Entry 6PIG (electron microscopy, 3.50 A resolution); this record covers chains F and H of the 11 polymer chains in the assembly.

# Chain F
Name: cas7 type I-F CRISPR-associated protein Csy3
Source organism: Vibrio cholerae
Sequence (343 residues; row label = number of the first residue in the row; note: 8 numbers in that range are skipped by the numbering (no residue carries them; nothing is unmodelled there)):
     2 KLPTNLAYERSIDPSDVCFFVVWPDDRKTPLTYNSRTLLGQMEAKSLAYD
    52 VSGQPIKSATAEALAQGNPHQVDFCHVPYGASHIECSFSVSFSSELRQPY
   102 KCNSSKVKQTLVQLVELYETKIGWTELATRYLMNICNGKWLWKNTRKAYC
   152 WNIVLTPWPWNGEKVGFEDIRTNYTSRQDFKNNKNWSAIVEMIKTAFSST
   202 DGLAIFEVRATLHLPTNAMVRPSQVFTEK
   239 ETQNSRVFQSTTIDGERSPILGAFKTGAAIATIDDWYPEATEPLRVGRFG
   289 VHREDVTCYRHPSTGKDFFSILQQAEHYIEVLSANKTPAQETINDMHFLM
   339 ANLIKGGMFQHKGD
Not modelled in the structure: 44-69, 239-242, 350-352

# Chain H
Name: type I-F CRISPR-associated endoribonuclease Cas6/Csy4
Source organism: Vibrio cholerae
Sequence (198 residues; each row starts with the number of its first residue):
     2 KWYYKTITFLPELCNNESLAAKCLRVLHGFNYQYETRNIGVSFPLWCDAT
    52 VGKKISFVSKNKIELDLLLKQHYFVQMEQLQYFHISNTVLVPEDCTYVSF
   102 RRCQSIDKLTAAGLARKIRRLEKRALSRGEAFDPSSFAQKEHTAIAHYHS
   152 LGESSKQTNRNFRLNIRMLSEQPREGNSIFSSYGLANSENSFQPVPLI
Not modelled in the structure: 199

# Chain F / chain H interface
Residue-residue contacts - 34 pairs, chain F then chain H:
  W24(F) - S136(H)
  R28(F) - D134(H)  salt bridge
  R28(F) - S136(H)  hydrogen bond
  T33(F) - Q140(H)
  Y34(F) - Q140(H)
  N35(F) - Q140(H)
  N35(F) - E142(H)
  N35(F) - T144(H)
  S36(F) - E142(H)  hydrogen bond (side chain-backbone)
  S36(F) - H143(H)  hydrogen bond
  R37(F) - I107(H)
  R37(F) - L110(H)
  R37(F) - T144(H)
  R37(F) - I146(H)
  T38(F) - H143(H)
  T38(F) - A145(H)
  T38(F) - I146(H)
  L39(F) - I146(H)
  L39(F) - Y149(H)  hydrophobic
  L40(F) - A145(H)  hydrophobic
  L40(F) - I146(H)  hydrogen bond (backbone-backbone)
  L40(F) - A147(H)
  G41(F) - H148(H)
  Q42(F) - D49(H)
  Q72(F) - H143(H)
  F75(F) - Q140(H)
  H77(F) - A112(H)
  Y80(F) - I119(H)  hydrophobic
  Y80(F) - R120(H)
  Y80(F) - P135(H)
  N218(F) - A112(H)
  N218(F) - A113(H)
  N218(F) - A116(H)
  R255(F) - E142(H)  salt bridge
Other interface residues (no listed pair), chain H (21 interface residues in all): T111

# In short
18 residues of chain F and 21 residues of chain H are in contact; the contacts include 4 hydrogen bonds and 2
salt bridges. Polar pairs include R28(F)-D134(H), R255(F)-E142(H) and R28(F)-S136(H).
Chain F is cas7 type I-F CRISPR-associated protein Csy3 and chain H is type I-F CRISPR-associated
endoribonuclease Cas6/Csy4, both from Vibrio cholerae; the structure, V. cholerae TniQ-Cascade complex, closed
conformation, was determined by electron microscopy (same publication as 6PIF and 6PIJ).
